Entry 6VEL (X-ray diffraction, 2.65 A resolution); this record covers chains L and C of the 3 polymer chains in the assembly.

# Chain L
Name: 66E8 Fab Light Chain
From: Mus musculus
Notes: antibody fragment or engineered binder
Chain sequence (233 residues; each row starts with the number of its first residue):
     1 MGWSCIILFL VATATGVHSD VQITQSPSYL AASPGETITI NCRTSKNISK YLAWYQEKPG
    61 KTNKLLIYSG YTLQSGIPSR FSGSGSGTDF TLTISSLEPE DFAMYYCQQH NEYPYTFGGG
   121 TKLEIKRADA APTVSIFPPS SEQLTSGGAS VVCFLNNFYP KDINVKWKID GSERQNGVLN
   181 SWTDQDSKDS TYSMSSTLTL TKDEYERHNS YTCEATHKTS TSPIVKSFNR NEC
Disordered / not traced: 1-19, 230-233
Disulfide bonds: Cys42-Cys107, Cys153-Cys213

# Chain C
Name: Ubiquitin-like protein SMT3, Cadherin-1
From: Saccharomyces cerevisiae (strain ATCC 204508 / S288c)
Reference sequence: chimeric construct of Q12306, P12830: residues 4-101 from Q12306 (SMT3_YEAST) positions 1-98 (UniProt number = residue number - 3); residues 102-318 from P12830 positions 155-371 (UniProt number = residue number + 53)
Chain sequence (331 residues; numbered -12 to 318; the number before each row is that of its first residue; numbers below 1 keep their minus sign (Met-12 is residue -12)):
   -12 MASMHHHHHH GSSMASMSDS EVNQEAKPEV KPEVKPETHI NLKVSDGSSE IFFKIKKTTP
    48 LRRLMEAFAK RQGKEMDSLR FLYDGIRIQA DQTPEDLDME DNDIIEAHRE QIGGDWVIPP
   108 ISCPENEKGP FPKNLVQIKS NKDKEGKVFY SITGQGADTP PVGVFIIERE TGWLKVTEPL
   168 DRERIATYTL FSHAVSSNGN AVEDPMEILI TVTDQNDNKP EFTQEVFKGS VMEGALPGTS
   228 VMEVTATDAD DDVNTYNAAI AYTILSQDPE LPDKNMFTIN RNTGVISVVT TGLDRESFPT
   288 YTLVVQAADL QGEGLSTTAT AVITVTDTND N
Disordered / not traced: -12 to 101, 182-185, 315-318
Construct notes: expression tag (-12 to 3)
Swiss-Prot annotation at these positions:
  - modified residue: Ser5 (N-acetylserine), Ser7 (Phosphoserine)
  - cross-link: Gly101 (Glycyl lysine isopeptide (Gly-Lys) (interchain with K-? in acceptor proteins))
Ion coordination: Ca2+ site 1: Glu112, Asp168, Glu170, Asp204; Ca2+ site 2: Glu112, Glu170, Asp201, Gln202, Asp204, Asp237; Ca2+ site 3: Asn205, Asp235, Asp237, Asn244, Asp296
From the paper describing this entry:
  - mutagenesis - K14E: abolished binding to X-dimers

# Chain L / chain C interface
Contacting residue pairs - 11 pairs, chain L then chain C:
  Asn47(L) - Asn113(C)  hydrogen bond
  Asn47(L) - Asp204(C)
  Ser49(L) - Asp204(C)
  Ser49(L) - Asn205(C)
  Lys50(L) - Glu208(C)  salt bridge
  Tyr51(L) - Lys206(C)
  Tyr51(L) - Glu208(C)
  His110(L) - Lys206(C)  hydrogen bond (backbone-side chain)
  Asn111(L) - Lys206(C)
  Asn111(L) - Leu302(C)
  Glu112(L) - Leu302(C)
Other interface residues (no listed pair), chain C (7 interface residues in all): Thr304

# Summary
Chain L and chain C each contribute 7 residues to their interface, with 2 hydrogen bonds and 1 salt bridge.
Polar pairs include Lys50(L)-Glu208(C), Asn47(L)-Asn113(C) and His110(L)-Lys206(C). The Ca2+ site 1 is built
by Glu112(C), Asp168(C), Glu170(C) and Asp204(C). From the paper: K14E of chain C abolishes binding to
X-dimers.
Chain L is 66E8 Fab Light Chain (Mus musculus) and chain C is Ubiquitin-like protein SMT3, Cadherin-1
(Saccharomyces cerevisiae (strain ATCC 204508 / S288c)); the structure, Crystal Structure of Human E-cadherin
bound by mouse monoclonal antibody 66E8Fab, was determined by X-ray diffraction, deposited together with 7STZ.
